PDB entry 9CL1 | electron microscopy, 2.89 A resolution | chains Ba and Cb of the 9 polymer chains in the assembly

# Chain Ba
Name: Methane monooxygenase, C subunit
Source organism: Methylococcus capsulatus str. Bath
Notes: EC 1.14.13.25
UniProt: Q60C16 (Q60C16_METCA); the construct has insertions or renumbered stretches relative to UniProt, so the offset changes along the chain: 43-269 = UniProt 14-240; 271-279 = UniProt 241-249
Sequence (237 residues; each row starts with the number of its first residue):
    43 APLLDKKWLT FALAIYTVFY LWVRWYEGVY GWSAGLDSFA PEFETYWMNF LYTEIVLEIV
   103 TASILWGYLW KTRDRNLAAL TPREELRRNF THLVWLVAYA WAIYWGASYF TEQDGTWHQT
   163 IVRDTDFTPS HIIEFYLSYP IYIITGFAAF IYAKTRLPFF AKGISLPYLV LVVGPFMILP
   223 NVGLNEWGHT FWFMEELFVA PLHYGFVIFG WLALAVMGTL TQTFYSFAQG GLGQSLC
Disordered / not traced: 233-240
Sequence notes: conflict A43 (Arg14 in Q60C16), T52 (Val23 in Q60C16), L55 (Ile26 in Q60C16), A56 (Gly27 in Q60C16), Q271 (Ser241 in Q60C16), G272 (His242 in Q60C16), G273 (Leu243 in Q60C16), L274 (Phe244 in Q60C16), G275 (Glu245 in Q60C16), Q276 (Arg246 in Q60C16), S277 (Asp247 in Q60C16); insertion (270)
Metal / ion sites: Cu ion: D156, H160, H173

# Chain Cb
Name: Particulate methane monooxygenase beta subunit
Source organism: Methylococcus capsulatus str. Bath
Notes: EC 1.14.18.3
UniProt: Q607G3 (PMOA_METCA); residues 16-252 here correspond to UniProt positions 9-245 (UniProt number = residue number - 7)
Sequence (239 residues; each row starts with the number of its first residue; note: 2 numbers in that range are skipped by the numbering (no residue carries them; nothing is unmodelled there)):
    16 RSHAEAVQVS RTIDWMALFV VFFVIVGSYH IHAMLTMGDW DFWSDWKDRR LWVTVTPIVL
    76 VTFPAAVQSY LWERYRLPWG ATVCVLGLLL GEWINRYFNF WGWTYFPINF VFPASLVPGA
   136 IILDTVLMLS GSYLFTAIVG AMGWGLIFYP GNWPIIAPLH VPVEYNGMLM SIADIQGYNY
   196 VRTGTPEYIR MVEKGTLRTF GKDVAPVSAF FSAFMSILIY FMWHFIGRWF SNERFLQ
   255 SS
Disordered / not traced: 256
Sequence notes: conflict S256 (Thr247 in Q607G3)

# How chain Ba and chain Cb interact
Contacting residue pairs - 136 pairs, chain Ba then chain Cb:
  L46(Ba) with T27(Cb); M31(Cb), hydrophobic
  R66(Ba) with F113(Cb), hydrogen bond (side chain-backbone); N114(Cb); G117(Cb); W118(Cb)
  E69(Ba) with W118(Cb)
  G70(Ba) with W118(Cb)
  W74(Ba) with W118(Cb), hydrogen bond (side chain-backbone)
  R125(Ba) with R16(Cb); H18(Cb), hydrogen bond; E20(Cb), salt bridge
  L128(Ba) with R16(Cb)
  F132(Ba) with V24(Cb), hydrophobic; T27(Cb); I28(Cb), hydrophobic
  L135(Ba) with M31(Cb), hydrophobic
  L138(Ba) with V35(Cb)
  V139(Ba) with M31(Cb); F34(Cb), hydrophobic; V35(Cb), hydrophobic
  A142(Ba) with V35(Cb); F38(Cb); V39(Cb), hydrophobic
  W143(Ba) with F34(Cb), hydrophobic; F38(Cb), hydrophobic
  Y146(Ba) with F38(Cb), hydrophobic; V41(Cb), hydrophobic; I109(Cb)
  A149(Ba) with I46(Cb)
  S150(Ba) with V41(Cb); G42(Cb); H45(Cb), hydrogen bond (backbone-side chain)
  Y151(Ba) with I109(Cb), hydrophobic; N110(Cb); F113(Cb); N114(Cb)
  T153(Ba) with M49(Cb)
  E154(Ba) with H45(Cb), salt bridge; M49(Cb); F57(Cb); G106(Cb); E107(Cb); N110(Cb), hydrogen bond (backbone-side chain); R111(Cb), salt bridge
  Q155(Ba) with N110(Cb), hydrogen bond (backbone-side chain); N114(Cb), hydrogen bond; W118(Cb)
  T158(Ba) with N110(Cb); N114(Cb); F115(Cb); T119(Cb)
  W159(Ba) with W118(Cb), hydrophobic
  H160(Ba) with G199(Cb)
  Q161(Ba) with F57(Cb); W58(Cb); F121(Cb); R197(Cb); G199(Cb); T200(Cb)
  T162(Ba) with T119(Cb); F121(Cb); T198(Cb)
  I163(Ba) with G199(Cb)
  V164(Ba) with T198(Cb)
  F201(Ba) with E248(Cb); F250(Cb), hydrophobic
  F202(Ba) with F250(Cb), hydrophobic
  K204(Ba) with F250(Cb); Q252(Cb), hydrogen bond (backbone-side chain)
  G205(Ba) with F250(Cb); L251(Cb); Q252(Cb)
  I206(Ba) with F250(Cb); L251(Cb), hydrogen bond (backbone-backbone); S255(Cb)
  S207(Ba) with R249(Cb); F250(Cb)
  L208(Ba) with N247(Cb); R249(Cb), hydrogen bond (backbone-backbone); L251(Cb), hydrophobic
  P209(Ba) with N247(Cb); R249(Cb)
  V241(Ba) with L50(Cb), hydrogen bond (backbone-backbone); T51(Cb); M52(Cb), hydrophobic; G53(Cb); D54(Cb); W55(Cb), hydrophobic
  H245(Ba) with L50(Cb)
  Y246(Ba) with L50(Cb)
  F248(Ba) with L50(Cb), hydrophobic
  V249(Ba) with H47(Cb); L50(Cb), hydrophobic; T51(Cb)
  G252(Ba) with S43(Cb), hydrogen bond (backbone-side chain)
  W253(Ba) with H47(Cb), hydrogen bond; F78(Cb); W238(Cb), hydrophobic
  L254(Ba) with F245(Cb), hydrophobic
  A255(Ba) with V39(Cb); S43(Cb)
  L256(Ba) with F78(Cb), hydrophobic; A81(Cb), hydrophobic; W238(Cb), hydrophobic; F245(Cb)
  A257(Ba) with F245(Cb)
  V258(Ba) with V39(Cb), hydrophobic
  M259(Ba) with A81(Cb); Y85(Cb), hydrogen bond (backbone-side chain); G242(Cb); F245(Cb); S246(Cb)
  G260(Ba) with F245(Cb), hydrogen bond (backbone-backbone); S246(Cb); N247(Cb)
  L262(Ba) with V36(Cb), hydrophobic
  T263(Ba) with Y85(Cb), hydrogen bond; R89(Cb); Y90(Cb)
  Q264(Ba) with E248(Cb), hydrogen bond (side chain-backbone); R249(Cb); F250(Cb)
  F266(Ba) with I28(Cb), hydrophobic; A32(Cb), hydrophobic; Y90(Cb)
  Y267(Ba) with R89(Cb); E248(Cb)
  F269(Ba) with I28(Cb), hydrophobic
  L274(Ba) with A21(Cb), hydrophobic; V24(Cb), hydrophobic; I28(Cb), hydrophobic
  S277(Ba) with S17(Cb), hydrogen bond; A21(Cb)
  L278(Ba) with A21(Cb), hydrophobic; V22(Cb)
Interface residues without a listed pair, chain Ba (67 interface residues in all): L45, L55, P124, V136, I145, Y181, V212, I220, G273
Interface residues without a listed pair, chain Cb (65 interface residues in all): S25, V82

# In short
The interface between chain Ba and chain Cb involves 67 residues on one side and 65 on the other; the contacts
include 18 hydrogen bonds and 3 salt bridges. Polar contacts include R125(Ba)-E20(Cb), E154(Ba)-H45(Cb) and
E154(Ba)-R111(Cb). D156(Ba), H160(Ba) and H173(Ba) coordinate a Cu ion ion.
Here chain Ba is Methane monooxygenase, C subunit and chain Cb is Particulate methane monooxygenase beta
subunit, both from Methylococcus capsulatus str. Bath. Entry 9CL1 (Particulate methane monooxygenase in 0.02%
DDM) was determined by electron microscopy (same publication as 9CL2, 9CL3, 9CL4, 9CL5 and 9CL6).
